PDB entry 7QT0 | X-ray diffraction, 2.07 A resolution | chains H and K of the 12 polymer chains in the assembly

# Chain H
Molecule: Antibody light chain
Source organism: Mus musculus
Notes: antibody fragment or engineered binder
Amino-acid sequence (214 residues; numbered 1 to 214; the number before each row is that of its first residue):
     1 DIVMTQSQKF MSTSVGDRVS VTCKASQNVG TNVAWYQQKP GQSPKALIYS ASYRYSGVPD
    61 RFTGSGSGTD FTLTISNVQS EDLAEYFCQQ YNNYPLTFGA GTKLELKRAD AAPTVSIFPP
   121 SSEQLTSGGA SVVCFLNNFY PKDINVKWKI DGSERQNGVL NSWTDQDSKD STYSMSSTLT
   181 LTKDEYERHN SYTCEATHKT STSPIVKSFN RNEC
Not modelled in the structure: 213-214
Disulfides: Cys23-Cys88, Cys134-Cys194
Ligand contacts: FD0 (2-[2-[2-[2-[[5-oxidanylidene-5-[2-[4-[phenyl(propanoyl)amino]piperidin-1-yl]ethylamino]pentanoyl]amino]ethanoylamino]ethanoylamino]ethanoylamino]ethanoic acid): Tyr36, Ala46, Tyr49, Tyr55, Gln89, Tyr91, Leu96, Phe98

# Chain K
Molecule: Antibody heavy chain
Source organism: Mus musculus
Notes: antibody fragment or engineered binder
Amino-acid sequence (225 residues; each row starts with the number of its first residue):
     1 QVQLQQPGAE LVKPGASVKV SCKASGYTFT NYWMYWVKQR PGQGLEWIGR IHPSDSDTNY
    61 NQKFKGKATL TVDKSSSTAY MQLSSLTSED SAVYYCAIEI YDGYNTMDYW GQGTSVTVSS
   121 AKTTPPSVYP LAPGSAAQTN SMVTLGCLVK GYFPEPVTVT WNSGSLSSGV HTFPAVLQSD
   181 LYTLSSSVTV PSSTWPSQTV TCNVAHPASS TKVDKKIVPR DCGCK
Not modelled in the structure: 135-139, 220-225
Disulfides: Cys22-Cys96, Cys147-Cys202
Ligand contacts: FD0 (2-[2-[2-[2-[[5-oxidanylidene-5-[2-[4-[phenyl(propanoyl)amino]piperidin-1-yl]ethylamino]pentanoyl]amino]ethanoylamino]ethanoylamino]ethanoylamino]ethanoic acid): Tyr35, Val37, Trp47, Ala97, Ile98, Glu99, Tyr101, Thr106, Asp108, Trp110

# How chain H and chain K interact
Contacting residue pairs - 10 pairs, chain H then chain K:
  Ile2(H) with Ser88(K)
  Gln27(H) with Ser88(K)
  Asn28(H) with Pro14(K); Thr87(K); Ser88(K), hydrogen bond (backbone-side chain)
  Asn92(H) with Thr87(K), hydrogen bond; Glu89(K)
  Asn93(H) with Ser88(K), hydrogen bond; Glu89(K), hydrogen bond
  Tyr94(H) with Glu89(K)

# Summary
The interface between chain H and chain K involves 6 residues on one side and 4 on the other; the contacts
include 4 hydrogen bonds. Polar contacts include Asn28(H)-Ser88(K), Asn92(H)-Thr87(K) and Asn93(H)-Ser88(K).
Chain H binds compound FD0. Bound to chain K: compound FD0.
Here chain H is Antibody light chain and chain K is Antibody heavy chain, both from Mus musculus. Entry 7QT0
(Antibody FenAb136 - fentanyl complex) was determined by X-ray diffraction (same publication as 7QT2, 7QT3 and
7QT4).
